PDB entry 1C77 | X-ray diffraction, 2.30 A resolution | chains A and B

== Chain A (and B) ==
Name: Staphylokinase
Source organism: Staphylococcus aureus
Notes: EC 3.4.24.29; chain B of this document is another copy of the same molecule, construct and numbering; everything in this record applies to it too
Reference sequence: P68802 (SAK_STAAU); residues 1-136 here correspond to UniProt positions 28-163 (UniProt number = residue number + 27)
Chain sequence (136 residues; numbered 1 to 136; the number before each row is that of its first residue):
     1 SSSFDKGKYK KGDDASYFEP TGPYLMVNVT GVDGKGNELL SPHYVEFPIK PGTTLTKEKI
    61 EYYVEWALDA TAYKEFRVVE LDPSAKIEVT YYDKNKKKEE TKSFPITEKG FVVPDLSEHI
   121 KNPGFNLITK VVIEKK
Unresolved in the structure: 1-6 (chain B: 1-8)

== Chain A / chain B interface ==
Contacting residue pairs (20):
  Lys8(A) - Thr21(B)
  Lys8(A) - Lys121(B)
  Lys35(A) - Lys109(B)
  Glu38(A) - Pro114(B)
  Leu39(A) - Pro114(B)
  Leu39(A) - Asp115(B)  hydrogen bond (backbone-backbone)
  Leu40(A) - Asp115(B)
  Ser41(A) - Asp115(B)  hydrogen bond (side chain-backbone)
  Ser41(A) - Glu118(B)
  Pro42(A) - Glu118(B)
  His43(A) - Asp115(B)  salt bridge
  Tyr73(A) - Pro51(B)  hydrophobic
  Tyr73(A) - Gly52(B)
  Tyr73(A) - Val112(B)
  Tyr73(A) - Val113(B)  hydrogen bond (side chain-backbone)
  Tyr73(A) - Pro114(B)
  Tyr73(A) - Asp115(B)
  Phe76(A) - Gly52(B)
  Lys135(A) - Lys50(B)
  Lys135(A) - Gly52(B)
Also at the interface, not in a pair above, chain A (12 interface residues in all): Ala72
Also at the interface, not in a pair above, chain B (12 interface residues in all): Ser117

== In short ==
The chain A/chain B interface involves 12 residues from each chain, with 3 hydrogen bonds and 1 salt bridge.
Polar contacts include His43(A)-Asp115(B), Ser41(A)-Asp115(B) and Tyr73(A)-Val113(B).
Both chains are Staphylokinase (Staphylococcus aureus). Entry 1C77 (Staphylokinase (sak) dimer) was determined
by X-ray diffraction together with 1C78 and 1C79 from the same study.
